PDB entry 5XBI | X-ray diffraction, 1.40 A resolution | chains A and B

Chain A (and B):
Protein: Probable transcriptional regulator
Organism: Pseudomonas aeruginosa
Notes: chain B of this document is another copy of the same molecule, construct and numbering; everything in this record applies to it too
Reference sequence: Q9HUT5 (Q9HUT5_PSEAE); numbering as in UniProt (aligned over 120-270)
Sequence (153 residues; numbered 118 to 270; the number before each row is that of its first residue):
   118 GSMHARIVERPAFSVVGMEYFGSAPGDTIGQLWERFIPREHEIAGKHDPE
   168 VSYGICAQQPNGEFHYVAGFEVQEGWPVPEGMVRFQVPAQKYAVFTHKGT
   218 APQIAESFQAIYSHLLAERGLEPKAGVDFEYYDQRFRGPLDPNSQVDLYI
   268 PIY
Not modelled in the structure: 118-121, 141 (chain B: 118-122)
Construct notes: expression tag (118-119)
Ligand contacts:
  - 3-azanylphenazin-2-ol (81U), molecule 1: Ile146, Gly147, Trp150, Cys173, Phe181, Tyr183, Ala218, Pro219, Ile221, Ala222, Phe225, Glu247, Tyr249
  - 3-azanylphenazin-2-ol (81U), molecule 2: Ala222, Glu223, Gln226
Curated features (UniProtKB/Swiss-Prot):
  - binding site (3',3'-c-di-GMP): Tyr270
  - mutagenesis: Tyr270 (Y270A: Reduces c-di-GMP binding. Reduces c-di-GMP binding when associated with Ala-31, Ala-35 and Ala-40 ...)
Reported in the primary citation:
  - binding site for 3-azanylphenazin-2-ol: Cys173, Tyr183, Glu247, Tyr249
  - mutagenesis - F253R: abolished expression
  - mutagenesis - C173W, E247A: decreased stability
  - mutagenesis - Y183A, Y249A: decreased binding to pyocyanin

Chain A / chain B interface:
Contacting residue pairs (34; chain A residue first):
  Tyr137(A) - Gln220(B)  hydrogen bond
  Tyr137(A) - Glu223(B)  hydrogen bond
  Asp144(A) - Gln220(B)
  Ile146(A) - Glu223(B)
  Cys173(A) - Gln226(B)
  Gln175(A) - Ala227(B)  hydrogen bond (side chain-backbone)
  Gln175(A) - His231(B)  hydrogen bond
  Gln175(A) - Leu232(B)
  Gln175(A) - Glu235(B)
  Phe181(A) - Glu223(B)
  Phe181(A) - Gln226(B)
  Gln220(A) - Tyr137(B)  hydrogen bond
  Gln220(A) - Gly139(B)  hydrogen bond (side chain-backbone)
  Ala222(A) - Ala222(B)  hydrophobic
  Glu223(A) - Tyr137(B)  hydrogen bond
  Glu223(A) - Ile146(B)
  Glu223(A) - Phe181(B)
  Gln226(A) - Cys173(B)
  Gln226(A) - Phe181(B)
  Gln226(A) - Asp245(B)  hydrogen bond
  Tyr229(A) - Tyr229(B)  hydrophobic
  Tyr229(A) - Ser230(B)
  Ser230(A) - Tyr229(B)
  Ser230(A) - Ala242(B)
  His231(A) - Gln175(B)
  His231(A) - Ala242(B)
  His231(A) - Gly243(B)  hydrogen bond (side chain-backbone)
  Leu232(A) - Gln175(B)
  Glu235(A) - Gln175(B)  hydrogen bond
  Ala242(A) - Ser230(B)
  Ala242(A) - His231(B)
  Gly243(A) - His231(B)  hydrogen bond (backbone-side chain)
  Asp245(A) - Gln226(B)  hydrogen bond
  Pro259(A) - Pro142(B)  hydrophobic
Other interface residues (no listed pair), chain A (23 interface residues in all): Gly139, Gly179, Phe225, Ala227
Other interface residues (no listed pair), chain B (23 interface residues in all): Asp144, Gly179, Phe225

Overview:
The chain A/chain B interface involves 23 residues from each chain; the contacts include 12 hydrogen bonds.
Polar pairs include Tyr137(A)-Gln220(B), Tyr137(A)-Glu223(B) and Gln175(A)-Ala227(B). The paper reports a
binding site for 3-azanylphenazin-2-ol at Cys173(A), Tyr183(A) and Glu247(A) among others; C173W and E247A of
chain A reduce stability; 5 substitutions were tested in all.
Both chains are Probable transcriptional regulator (Pseudomonas aeruginosa). Entry 5XBI (The structure of
BrlR-C domain bound to 3-amino-2-phenazino(a pyocyanin analog)) was determined by X-ray diffraction, deposited
together with 5XBW.
